5II1 - chain A; structure by X-ray diffraction, 2.02 A resolution.

== Chain A ==
Protein: Protein polybromo-1
From: Homo sapiens
UniProt: Q86U86 (PB1_HUMAN); residue numbers follow UniProt; this construct covers 645-766
Sequence (124 residues; numbered 643 to 766; the number before each row is that of its first residue):
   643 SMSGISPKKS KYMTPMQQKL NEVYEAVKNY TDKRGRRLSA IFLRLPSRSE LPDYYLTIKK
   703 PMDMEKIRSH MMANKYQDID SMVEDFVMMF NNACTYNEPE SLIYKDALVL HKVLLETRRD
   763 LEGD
Unresolved in the structure: 643-651, 764-766
Differences from the reference sequence: expression tag (643-644)
Ligand contacts: 6BL (1-methyl[2]benzopyrano[3,4-c]pyrazol-5(3H)-one): I683, F684, R686, L687, P688, L693, Y696, M704, D705, M731, N734, A735, Y738, N739, I745
UniProt features mapped onto this chain:
  - modified residue (Phosphoserine): S648, S689
  - cross-link: K653 (Glycyl lysine isopeptide (Lys-Gly) (interchain with G-Cter in SUMO2))
  - natural variant: K661 (K661N: Found in a case of clear cell renal carcinoma), D674 (D674E: Found in a case of clear cell renal carcinoma)
Reported in the primary citation:
  - binding site for 6BL: I683, F684, L687, L693, Y696, M704, M731, N734, Y738, N739, I745

== Summary ==
Chain A binds compound 6BL. From the paper: a binding site for 6BL at I683, F684 and L687 among others.
Chain A is Protein polybromo-1 (Homo sapiens); the structure, Crystal Structure of the fifth bromodomain of
human polybromo (PB1) in complex with 1-methylisochromeno[3,4-c]pyrazol-5(3H)-one, was determined by X-ray
diffraction, deposited together with 5HRV, 5HRW, 5HRX, 5II2 and 5IID.
